Entry 6XCJ (X-ray diffraction, 2.80 A resolution); this record covers chains H and L of the 3 polymer chains in the assembly.

== Chain H ==
Protein: DH650 Fab Heavy Chain
From: Macaca mulatta
Notes: antibody fragment or engineered binder
Amino-acid sequence (226 residues; row label = number of the first residue in the row):
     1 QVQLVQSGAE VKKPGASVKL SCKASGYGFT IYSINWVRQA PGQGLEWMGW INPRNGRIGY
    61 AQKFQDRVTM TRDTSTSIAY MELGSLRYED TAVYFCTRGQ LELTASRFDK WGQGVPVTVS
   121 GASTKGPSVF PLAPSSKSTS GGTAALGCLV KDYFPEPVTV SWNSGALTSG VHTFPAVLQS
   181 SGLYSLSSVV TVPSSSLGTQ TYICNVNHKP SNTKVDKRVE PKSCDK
Disordered / not traced: 224-226
Disulfides: Cys22-Cys96, Cys148-Cys204

== Chain L ==
Protein: DH650 Fab Light Chain
From: Macaca mulatta
Notes: antibody fragment or engineered binder
Amino-acid sequence (220 residues; each row starts with the number of its first residue):
     1 DIVMTQSPLS LPVTPGEPAA ISCRSSQSLL DRADGNTYLD WYLQKPGQSP QLLIYEVSNR
    61 ASGVPDRFSG SGSDTDFTLK ISRVEAEDVG VYYCMQGLEF PYSFGQGTKV EIKRTVAAPS
   121 VFIFPPSDEQ LKSGTASVVC LLNNFYPREA KVQWKVDNAL QSGNSQESVT EQDSKDSTYS
   181 LSSTLTLSKA DYEKHKVYAC EVTHQGLSSP VTKSFNRGEC
Disordered / not traced: 220
Disulfides: Cys23-Cys94, Cys140-Cys200
Ligand contacts: N-acetylglucosamine (NAG; 2-acetamido-2-deoxy-beta-D-glucopyranose): Gln27, Ser28, Leu29, Leu30, Leu98

== Chain H / chain L interface ==
Pairs across the interface (70):
  Val37(H) with Phe104(L), hydrophobic
  Gln39(H) with Gln44(L), hydrogen bond; Tyr93(L)
  Gly44(H) with Tyr93(L)
  Leu45(H) with Pro50(L), hydrophobic; Tyr93(L), hydrophobic; Phe104(L)
  Trp47(H) with Phe100(L), hydrophobic; Pro101(L), hydrophobic; Tyr102(L); Phe104(L)
  Trp50(H) with Phe100(L)
  Gly59(H) with Phe100(L)
  Gln62(H) with Phe100(L); Pro101(L)
  Phe95(H) with Ser49(L); Pro50(L)
  Leu103(H) with Asp34(L); Asn36(L); Tyr38(L)
  Thr104(H) with Tyr38(L); Gly97(L), hydrogen bond (side chain-backbone); Tyr102(L), hydrogen bond
  Ala105(H) with Tyr102(L), hydrogen bond (backbone-side chain)
  Ser106(H) with Asp40(L); Gly97(L); Tyr102(L)
  Arg107(H) with Asp40(L), hydrogen bond (backbone-side chain); Tyr42(L); Leu52(L); Tyr55(L); Glu56(L), salt bridge
  Phe108(H) with Tyr42(L), hydrogen bond (backbone-side chain); Leu52(L); Met95(L), hydrophobic
  Asp109(H) with Leu52(L)
  Trp111(H) with Tyr42(L), hydrophobic; Ser49(L); Pro50(L)
  Gly112(H) with Ser49(L), hydrogen bond (backbone-side chain)
  Phe130(H) with Ser127(L); Glu129(L); Gln130(L)
  Pro131(H) with Ser127(L)
  Leu132(H) with Phe124(L); Val139(L), hydrophobic
  Ala133(H) with Phe124(L)
  Ala145(H) with Phe122(L), hydrophobic; Phe124(L)
  Leu149(H) with Ser137(L)
  Lys151(H) with Ser137(L), hydrogen bond; Thr186(L)
  His172(H) with Asn143(L); Asn144(L), hydrogen bond; Ser180(L), hydrogen bond
  Phe174(H) with Leu141(L), hydrophobic; Ser168(L); Thr170(L); Ser180(L); Leu181(L); Ser182(L)
  Pro175(H) with Ser168(L), hydrogen bond (backbone-side chain); Val169(L)
  Val177(H) with Glu167(L)
  Leu178(H) with Gln166(L)
  Gln179(H) with Gln166(L)
  Ser187(H) with Ser182(L)
  Val189(H) with Leu141(L), hydrophobic
  Thr191(H) with Asn143(L)
  Lys217(H) with Glu129(L), salt bridge
Other interface residues (no listed pair), chain H (41 interface residues in all): Asn35, Gln43, Glu46, Ala61, Leu146, Thr173
Other interface residues (no listed pair), chain L (43 interface residues in all): Asp1, Gln51, Ser133, Thr135, Asp173, Thr184

== Overview ==
41 residues of chain H face 43 of chain L across their interface, with 11 hydrogen bonds and 2 salt bridges.
Polar pairs include Arg107(H)-Glu56(L), Lys217(H)-Glu129(L) and Gln39(H)-Gln44(L). Chain L binds
N-acetylglucosamine.
Chain H is DH650 Fab Heavy Chain and chain L is DH650 Fab Light Chain, both from Macaca mulatta; the
structure, Crystal Structure of DH650 Fab from a Rhesus Macaque in Complex with HIV-1 gp120 Core, was
determined by X-ray diffraction together with 6XRT from the same study.
